Entry 2PP7 (X-ray diffraction, 1.65 A resolution); this record covers chains A and B of the 3 polymer chains in the assembly.

Chain A (and B):
Molecule: Copper-containing nitrite reductase
From: Alcaligenes faecalis
Notes: EC 1.7.2.1; chain B of this document is another copy of the same molecule, construct and numbering; everything in this record applies to it too
Reference sequence: P38501 (NIR_ALCFA); residues 4-340 here correspond to UniProt positions 40-376 (UniProt number = residue number + 36)
Amino-acid sequence (341 residues; row label = number of the first residue in the row):
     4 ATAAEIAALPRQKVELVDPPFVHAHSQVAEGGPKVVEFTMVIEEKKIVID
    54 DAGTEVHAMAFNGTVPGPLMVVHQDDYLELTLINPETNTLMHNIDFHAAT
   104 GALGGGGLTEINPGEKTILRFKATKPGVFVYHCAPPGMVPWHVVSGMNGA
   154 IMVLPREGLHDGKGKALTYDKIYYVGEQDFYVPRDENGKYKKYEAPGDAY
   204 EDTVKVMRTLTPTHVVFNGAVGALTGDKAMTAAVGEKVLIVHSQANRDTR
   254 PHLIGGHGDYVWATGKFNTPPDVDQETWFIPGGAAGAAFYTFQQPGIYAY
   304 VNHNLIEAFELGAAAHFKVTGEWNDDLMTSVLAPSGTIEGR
Disordered / not traced: 340-344 (chain B: 341-344)
Differences from the reference sequence: expression tag (341-344)
Bound ions: Cu+: His-95, His-145; Cu ion site 1: His-100, His-135 (together with acetate ion) (shared with His-306(B) of chain B); Cu ion site 2: His-306 (together with acetate ion) (shared with 2 residues of chain C)
UniProt features mapped onto this chain:
  - binding site (Cu cation): His-95, His-100, His-135, Cys-136, His-145, Met-150, His-306
Reported in the primary citation:
  - conformationally variable residues (side-chain flip): Asp-98

Interface between chain A and chain B:
Residue-residue contacts (115):
  Ile-9(A) with Asp-329(B)
  Tyr-80(A) with Asp-329(B), hydrogen bond
  Glu-82(A) with Val-334(B)
  His-100(A) with His-255(B); His-260(B), hydrogen bond (backbone-side chain); Glu-279(B), salt bridge; His-306(B), hydrogen bond
  Ala-101(A) with His-260(B)
  Ala-102(A) with Gly-258(B); His-260(B); Met-331(B), hydrophobic
  Thr-103(A) with Gly-258(B); His-260(B); Tyr-293(B); Gln-297(B), hydrogen bond (backbone-side chain); Met-331(B)
  Gly-104(A) with Gly-258(B), hydrogen bond (backbone-backbone); Gln-297(B); Trp-326(B); Met-331(B)
  Ala-105(A) with Trp-326(B); Met-331(B), hydrophobic
  Leu-106(A) with Ile-257(B), hydrophobic; Gly-258(B); Ile-300(B); Tyr-301(B), hydrophobic; Ala-302(B)
  Gly-107(A) with Gly-258(B); Met-331(B)
  Gly-108(A) with Met-331(B)
  Leu-111(A) with Met-331(B), hydrophobic; Pro-337(B)
  Glu-113(A) with Pro-337(B)
  Ile-114(A) with Pro-337(B), hydrophobic
  Gly-117(A) with Gly-339(B); Thr-340(B), hydrogen bond (backbone-backbone)
  Glu-118(A) with Pro-337(B); Ser-338(B); Thr-340(B)
  Lys-119(A) with Leu-335(B); Ala-336(B); Pro-337(B); Ser-338(B), hydrogen bond (backbone-backbone); Thr-340(B)
  Thr-120(A) with Leu-335(B), hydrogen bond (side chain-backbone); Ala-336(B); Pro-337(B)
  Ile-121(A) with Ser-333(B); Val-334(B), hydrogen bond (backbone-backbone); Leu-335(B), hydrogen bond (backbone-backbone)
  Leu-122(A) with Met-331(B), hydrophobic; Thr-332(B)
  Arg-123(A) with Asp-328(B), hydrogen bond (side chain-backbone); Met-331(B); Thr-332(B), hydrogen bond (backbone-backbone); Val-334(B)
  Phe-124(A) with Leu-330(B)
  Lys-125(A) with Asp-329(B); Leu-330(B), hydrogen bond (backbone-backbone)
  Thr-127(A) with Leu-330(B)
  Lys-128(A) with His-260(B), hydrogen bond; Asp-262(B), salt bridge; Asp-277(B), salt bridge
  Pro-129(A) with Asp-277(B)
  Val-131(A) with Glu-279(B)
  Phe-132(A) with Glu-279(B)
  Val-133(A) with Glu-279(B), hydrogen bond (backbone-side chain)
  His-135(A) with His-306(B), hydrogen bond
  Val-142(A) with Leu-308(B), hydrophobic; Phe-312(B), hydrophobic
  Pro-143(A) with Leu-308(B); Ile-309(B); Phe-312(B)
  Val-146(A) with Leu-308(B), hydrophobic
  Tyr-184(A) with Ile-309(B)
  Val-207(A) with Glu-313(B)
  Met-210(A) with Ile-309(B)
  Arg-211(A) with Tyr-193(B); Thr-214(B); Glu-313(B), salt bridge; Leu-314(B)
  Thr-212(A) with Thr-214(B)
  Leu-213(A) with Arg-250(B); Ile-309(B), hydrophobic; Glu-310(B)
  Ala-248(A) with His-306(B), hydrogen bond (backbone-side chain); Leu-308(B)
  Asn-249(A) with His-306(B); Asn-307(B), hydrogen bond (backbone-side chain); Leu-308(B), hydrogen bond (side chain-backbone); Ile-309(B)
  Asp-251(A) with Arg-253(B), salt bridge; Phe-282(B)
  Thr-267(A) with Asp-275(B); Gln-278(B), hydrogen bond
  Lys-269(A) with Val-276(B); Asp-277(B); Gln-278(B); Glu-279(B), salt bridge
  Asn-271(A) with Val-276(B); Asp-277(B), hydrogen bond
  Thr-272(A) with Asp-275(B); Val-276(B), hydrogen bond (side chain-backbone); Gln-278(B)
  Phe-282(A) with Phe-282(B), hydrophobic
  Pro-284(A) with Thr-280(B); Phe-282(B), hydrophobic
  Gly-285(A) with Arg-253(B); Thr-280(B); His-306(B)
  Gly-286(A) with Glu-279(B); Thr-280(B), hydrogen bond (backbone-side chain); His-306(B)
  Ala-287(A) with Glu-279(B)
  Ala-288(A) with Glu-279(B), hydrogen bond (backbone-side chain)
Other interface residues (no listed pair), chain A (57 interface residues in all): Ala-4, Ile-86, Thr-112, Tyr-203
Other interface residues (no listed pair), chain B (48 interface residues in all): Arg-187, Pro-215, Thr-216, Gly-259, Gln-296

Overview:
The interface between chain A and chain B involves 57 residues on one side and 48 on the other; the contacts
include 24 hydrogen bonds and 6 salt bridges. Polar contacts include His-100(A)/Glu-279(B),
Lys-128(A)/Asp-262(B) and Lys-128(A)/Asp-277(B). From UniProt: 7 Cu cation-binding residues on chain A. From
the paper: conformational variability at Asp-98(A).
Both chains are Copper-containing nitrite reductase (Alcaligenes faecalis). Entry 2PP7 (Crystal structure of
anaerobically manipulated wild type oxidized AfNiR (acetate bound)) was determined by X-ray diffraction
together with 2PP8, 2PP9, 2PPA and 2E86 from the same study.
